9CU5 - chains D and A of the 13 polymer chains in the assembly; structure by electron microscopy, 3.40 A resolution.

[Chain D]
Protein: 35O22 heavy chain Fv
Source organism: Homo sapiens
Chain sequence (131 residues; row label = number of the first residue in the row; a row labelled like 73A-73H holds insertion residues (73A, then the next letters in order)):
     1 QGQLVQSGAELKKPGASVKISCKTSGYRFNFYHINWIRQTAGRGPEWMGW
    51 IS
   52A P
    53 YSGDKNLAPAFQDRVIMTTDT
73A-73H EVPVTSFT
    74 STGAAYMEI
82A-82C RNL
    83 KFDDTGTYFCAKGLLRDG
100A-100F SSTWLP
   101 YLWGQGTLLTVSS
Unresolved in the structure: 1, 113
Disulfides: Cys22-Cys92
Small-molecule neighbours: N-acetylglucosamine (NAG; 2-acetamido-2-deoxy-beta-D-glucopyranose): Tyr32, Leu96, Leu97, Tyr101

[Chain A]
Protein: HIV Env JRFL NFL TD CC3+ gp140
Source organism: Human immunodeficiency virus 1
UniProtKB: Q75760 (Q75760_9HIV1); the construct lacks a stretch of the UniProt sequence and is renumbered around it, so the offset changes along the chain: 31-137 = UniProt 30-136; 140-309 = UniProt 137-306; 312-323 = UniProt 307-318; 324-359 = UniProt 320-355; 4 more segments
Chain sequence (649 residues; each row starts with the number of its first residue; note: 22 numbers in that range are skipped by the numbering (no residue carries them; nothing is unmodelled there); a row labelled like 503A-503S holds insertion residues (503A, then the next letters in order)):
    31 VEKLWVTVYYGVPVWKDAETTLFCASDAKAYDTEKHNVWATHACVPTDPN
    81 PQEVVLENVTEHFNMWKNNMVEQMQTDIISLWDQSLKPCVKLTPLCVTLN
   131 CKDVNAT
   140 NTTNDSEGTMERGEIKNCSFNITTELRDKVQKVYALFYKLDVVPIDNNNT
   190 SYRLISCDTSVITQACPKISFEPIPIHYCAPAGFAILKCNDKTFNGKGPC
   240 KNVSTVQCTHGIRPVVSTQLLLNGSLAEEEVVIRSDNFTNNAKTIIVQLK
   290 ESVEINCTRPNNYTRKSIRI
   312 GPGRAFYTMGEI
  323A I
   324 GDIRQAHCNISRAKWNDTLKQIVIKLREQFENKTIV
   361 FNHSSGGDPEIVMHSFNCGGEFFYCNSTQLFNSTWNN
   401 NTEGSNNTEGN
   413 TITLPCRIKQIINMWQRVGQAMYAPPIRGQIRCSSNITGLLLTRDGGINE
   463 NGTEIFRPGGGDMRDNWRSELYKYKVVKIEPLGVAPTRCKR
503A-503S RVVQGGGGSGGGGSAVGIG
   517 AVRRGFLGAAGSTMGAASMTLTVQARNLLSGIVQPQSNLLRAPEAQQRML
   567 QLGVWGIKQLQARVLAVERYLRDQQLLGIWGCSGKLICTTAVPWNASWSN
   617 KSLDRIWNNMTWMEWEREIDNYTSEIYTLIEESQNQQEKNEQELLCLDGG
   667 GGSHHHHHHHHGSGC
Unresolved in the structure: 31, 58-65, 140-149, 162-168, 401-407, 458-461, 503A-503S, 547-567, 664-681
Disulfides: Cys54-Cys74, Cys119-Cys205, Cys126-Cys196, Cys131-Cys157, Cys218-Cys247, Cys228-Cys239, Cys296-Cys331, Cys378-Cys445, Cys385-Cys418, Cys598-Cys604
Covalently attached groups: glycan linked to Asn88; N-acetylglucosamine (NAG) linked to Asn156, Asn160, Asn241, Asn262, Asn276, Asn295, Asn301, Asn332, Asn339, Asn362, Asn386, Asn392, Asn448, Asn625
Differences from the reference sequence: engineered mutation Asp47 (Glu46 in Q75760), Glu49 (Thr48 in Q75760), Lys65 (Val64 in Q75760), Thr106 (Glu105 in Q75760), Glu164 (Ser161 in Q75760), Leu165 (Ile162 in Q75760), Lys168 (Glu165 in Q75760), Val172 (Glu169 in Q75760), Tyr302 (Asn299 in Q75760), Arg308 (His305 in Q75760), Met320 (Thr315 in Q75760), Arg429 (Glu420 in Q75760), Gln432 (Lys423 in Q75760), Arg500 (Lys491 in Q75760), Cys501 (Ala492 in Q75760), Gly503K (Arg499 in Q75760), Gly503L (Glu500 in Q75760), Gly503M (Lys501 in Q75760), Ser503N (Arg502 in Q75760), Arg519 (Phe510 in Q75760), Arg520 (Leu511 in Q75760), Asn543 (Leu534 in Q75760), Pro551 (Gln542 in Q75760), Ser553 (Asn544 in Q75760), Pro559 (Ile550 in Q75760), Gly569 (Thr560 in Q75760), Arg588 (Gly579 in Q75760), Cys662 (Glu653 in Q75760); insertion (503E-503J); expression tag (665-681)

[How chain D and chain A interact]
Pairs across the interface (25):
  Arg28(D) with Thr90(A), hydrogen bond
  Phe31(D) with Asn88(A)
  Tyr32(D) with Asn625(A), hydrogen bond
  Tyr53(D) with Glu87(A), hydrogen bond; Asn88(A)
  Thr73(D) with Lys240(A)
  Glu73A(D) with Lys240(A), hydrogen bond (backbone-side chain)
  Pro73C(D) with Pro238(A), hydrophobic; Lys240(A)
  Val73D(D) with Pro238(A)
  Thr73E(D) with Thr90(A); Pro238(A)
  Ser73F(D) with Thr90(A), hydrogen bond (side chain-backbone)
  Phe73G(D) with Arg633(A)
  Leu96(D) with Asn625(A)
  Leu97(D) with Asp620(A); Asn624(A)
  Arg98(D) with Asn88(A); Gly527(A), hydrogen bond (side chain-backbone); Thr529(A); Asn625(A); Thr627(A)
  Asp99(D) with Thr529(A); Asn624(A), hydrogen bond (backbone-side chain)
  Gly100(D) with Asn624(A)
Other interface residues (no listed pair), chain A (17 interface residues in all): Val89, Glu91, His92, Ser528, Arg621

[In short]
Chain D and chain A form an interface of 16 and 17 residues respectively, with 7 hydrogen bonds. Polar
contacts include Arg28(D)-Thr90(A), Tyr32(D)-Asn625(A) and Tyr53(D)-Glu87(A). Bound to chain D:
N-acetylglucosamine. N-acetylglucosamine is covalently linked to Asn156(A), Asn160(A), Asn241(A), Asn262(A),
Asn276(A) and Asn295(A) and 8 more.
Here chain D is 35O22 heavy chain Fv (Homo sapiens) and chain A is HIV Env JRFL NFL TD CC3+ gp140 (Human
immunodeficiency virus 1). Entry 9CU5 (LJF-085 Fab in complex with HIV Env JRFL NFL TD CC3+ trimer and 35O22
Fab) was determined by electron microscopy (same publication as 9DMF, 9CU6 and 9CV7).
